Entry 8E7H (electron microscopy, 3.70 A resolution); this record covers chains C and E of the 5 polymer chains in the assembly.

# Chain C (and E)
Name: Transthyretin
Source organism: Homo sapiens
Notes: chain E of this document is another copy of the same molecule, construct and numbering; everything in this record applies to it too
UniProt: P02766 (TTHY_HUMAN); residues -19 to 127 here correspond to UniProt positions 1-147 (UniProt number = residue number + 20)
Sequence (147 residues; each row starts with the number of its first residue; numbers below 1 keep their minus sign (Met-19 is residue -19)):
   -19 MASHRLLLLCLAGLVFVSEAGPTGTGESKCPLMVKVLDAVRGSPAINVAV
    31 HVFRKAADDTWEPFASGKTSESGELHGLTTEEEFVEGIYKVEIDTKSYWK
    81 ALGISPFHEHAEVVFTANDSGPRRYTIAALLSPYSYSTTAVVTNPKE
Unresolved in the structure: -19 to 11, 36-57, 124-127
Curated features (UniProtKB/Swiss-Prot):
  - binding site (L-thyroxine): Lys15, Glu54, Ser117
  - modified residue: Cys10 (Sulfocysteine), Glu42 (4-carboxyglutamate), Ser52 (Phosphoserine)
  - glycosylation: Asn98 (N-linked (GlcNAc...) asparagine)

# Chain C / chain E interface
Pairs across the interface (207):
  Leu12(C) - Leu12(E)
  Leu12(C) - Met13(E)  hydrogen bond (backbone-backbone)
  Met13(C) - Met13(E)
  Met13(C) - Lys15(E)
  Val14(C) - Met13(E)  hydrogen bond (backbone-backbone)
  Val14(C) - Val14(E)
  Val14(C) - Lys15(E)  hydrogen bond (backbone-backbone)
  Lys15(C) - Lys15(E)
  Val16(C) - Lys15(E)  hydrogen bond (backbone-backbone)
  Val16(C) - Val16(E)
  Val16(C) - Leu17(E)  hydrogen bond (backbone-backbone)
  Leu17(C) - Leu17(E)  hydrogen bond (backbone-backbone)
  Leu17(C) - Asp18(E)  hydrogen bond (backbone-backbone)
  Asp18(C) - Asp18(E)  hydrogen bond (backbone-backbone)
  Asp18(C) - Ala19(E)  hydrogen bond (backbone-backbone)
  Ala19(C) - Ala19(E)
  Val20(C) - Ala19(E)  hydrogen bond (backbone-backbone)
  Val20(C) - Val20(E)
  Val20(C) - Arg21(E)  hydrogen bond (backbone-backbone)
  Arg21(C) - Arg21(E)
  Gly22(C) - Arg21(E)  hydrogen bond (backbone-backbone)
  Gly22(C) - Gly22(E)
  Gly22(C) - Ser23(E)
  Ser23(C) - Ser23(E)  hydrogen bond (side chain-backbone)
  Ser23(C) - Pro24(E)
  Ser23(C) - Ser115(E)  hydrogen bond (backbone-side chain)
  Ser23(C) - Tyr116(E)
  Pro24(C) - Pro24(E)
  Pro24(C) - Ala25(E)  hydrogen bond (backbone-backbone)
  Ala25(C) - Ala25(E)
  Ala25(C) - Pro113(E)
  Ile26(C) - Ala25(E)  hydrogen bond (backbone-backbone)
  Ile26(C) - Ile26(E)
  Ile26(C) - Asn27(E)  hydrogen bond (backbone-backbone)
  Ile26(C) - Pro113(E)
  Asn27(C) - Asn27(E)
  Asn27(C) - Leu111(E)  hydrogen bond (side chain-backbone)
  Asn27(C) - Pro113(E)
  Val28(C) - Asn27(E)  hydrogen bond (backbone-backbone)
  Val28(C) - Val28(E)
  Val28(C) - Ala29(E)  hydrogen bond (backbone-backbone)
  Ala29(C) - Ala29(E)
  Val30(C) - Val16(E)  hydrophobic
  Val30(C) - Ala29(E)  hydrogen bond (backbone-backbone)
  Val30(C) - Val30(E)
  Val30(C) - His31(E)  hydrogen bond (backbone-backbone)
  His31(C) - His31(E)
  Val32(C) - Leu12(E)  hydrophobic
  Val32(C) - Val14(E)  hydrophobic
  Val32(C) - His31(E)  hydrogen bond (backbone-backbone)
  Val32(C) - Val32(E)
  Val32(C) - Phe33(E)  hydrogen bond (backbone-backbone)
  Phe33(C) - Phe33(E)  hydrophobic
  Arg34(C) - Leu12(E)
  Arg34(C) - Phe33(E)  hydrogen bond (backbone-backbone)
  Arg34(C) - Arg34(E)
  Arg34(C) - Lys35(E)  hydrogen bond (backbone-backbone)
  Leu58(C) - Leu58(E)  hydrogen bond (backbone-backbone)
  Thr59(C) - Leu58(E)  hydrogen bond (backbone-backbone)
  Thr59(C) - Thr59(E)
  Thr59(C) - Thr60(E)  hydrogen bond (backbone-backbone)
  Thr60(C) - Thr60(E)
  Glu61(C) - Thr60(E)  hydrogen bond (backbone-backbone)
  Glu61(C) - Glu61(E)
  Glu61(C) - Glu62(E)  hydrogen bond (backbone-backbone)
  Glu62(C) - Glu62(E)
  Glu63(C) - Lys35(E)  salt bridge
  Glu63(C) - Glu62(E)  hydrogen bond (backbone-backbone)
  Glu63(C) - Glu63(E)  hydrogen bond (backbone-backbone)
  Phe64(C) - Glu63(E)  hydrogen bond (backbone-backbone)
  Phe64(C) - Phe64(E)
  Phe64(C) - Val65(E)  hydrogen bond (backbone-backbone)
  Val65(C) - His31(E)
  Val65(C) - Val65(E)
  Glu66(C) - Val65(E)  hydrogen bond (backbone-backbone)
  Glu66(C) - Glu66(E)
  Glu66(C) - Gly67(E)  hydrogen bond (backbone-backbone)
  Glu66(C) - Lys70(E)  salt bridge
  Gly67(C) - Gly67(E)
  Gly67(C) - Ile68(E)  hydrogen bond (backbone-backbone)
  Ile68(C) - Ile68(E)
  Tyr69(C) - Asn27(E)  hydrogen bond (side chain-backbone)
  Tyr69(C) - Val28(E)
  Tyr69(C) - Ala29(E)
  Tyr69(C) - Ile68(E)  hydrogen bond (backbone-backbone)
  Tyr69(C) - Tyr69(E)  hydrogen bond (backbone-backbone)
  Lys70(C) - Tyr69(E)  hydrogen bond (backbone-backbone)
  Lys70(C) - Lys70(E)
  Lys70(C) - Val71(E)  hydrogen bond (backbone-backbone)
  Val71(C) - Val71(E)
  Val71(C) - Leu110(E)  hydrophobic
  Glu72(C) - Val71(E)  hydrogen bond (backbone-backbone)
  Glu72(C) - Glu72(E)
  Glu72(C) - Ile73(E)  hydrogen bond (backbone-backbone)
  Ile73(C) - Ile73(E)
  Asp74(C) - Ile73(E)  hydrogen bond (backbone-backbone)
  Asp74(C) - Asp74(E)
  Thr75(C) - Asp74(E)
  Thr75(C) - Thr75(E)
  Thr75(C) - Lys76(E)  hydrogen bond (backbone-backbone)
  Lys76(C) - Lys76(E)
  Ser77(C) - Lys76(E)  hydrogen bond (backbone-backbone)
  Ser77(C) - Ser77(E)
  Ser77(C) - Tyr78(E)  hydrogen bond (backbone-backbone)
  Tyr78(C) - Tyr78(E)  hydrophobic
  Tyr78(C) - Trp79(E)  hydrogen bond (backbone-backbone)
  Tyr78(C) - Ala97(E)  hydrophobic
  Trp79(C) - Trp79(E)
  Trp79(C) - Phe95(E)
  Lys80(C) - Trp79(E)  hydrogen bond (backbone-backbone)
  Lys80(C) - Lys80(E)
  Lys80(C) - Ala81(E)  hydrogen bond (backbone-backbone)
  Ala81(C) - Ala81(E)  hydrogen bond (backbone-backbone)
  Ala81(C) - Leu82(E)
  Leu82(C) - Ala81(E)
  Leu82(C) - Leu82(E)  hydrogen bond (backbone-backbone)
  Leu82(C) - Gly83(E)  hydrogen bond (backbone-backbone)
  Gly83(C) - Gly83(E)
  Ile84(C) - Gly83(E)
  Ile84(C) - Ile84(E)  hydrogen bond (backbone-backbone)
  Ser85(C) - Ile84(E)  hydrogen bond (backbone-backbone)
  Ser85(C) - Ser85(E)
  Ser85(C) - Pro86(E)
  Ser85(C) - His88(E)  hydrogen bond
  Pro86(C) - Pro86(E)
  Phe87(C) - Pro86(E)  hydrogen bond (backbone-backbone)
  Phe87(C) - Phe87(E)  hydrogen bond (backbone-backbone)
  His88(C) - Phe87(E)
  His88(C) - His88(E)  hydrogen bond (backbone-backbone)
  Glu89(C) - His88(E)  hydrogen bond (backbone-backbone)
  Glu89(C) - Glu89(E)
  His90(C) - Glu89(E)  hydrogen bond (backbone-backbone)
  His90(C) - His90(E)
  His90(C) - Ala91(E)  hydrogen bond (backbone-backbone)
  Ala91(C) - Ala91(E)
  Glu92(C) - Ala91(E)  hydrogen bond (backbone-backbone)
  Glu92(C) - Glu92(E)
  Glu92(C) - Val93(E)  hydrogen bond (backbone-backbone)
  Val93(C) - Val93(E)
  Val94(C) - Val93(E)  hydrogen bond (backbone-backbone)
  Val94(C) - Val94(E)
  Val94(C) - Phe95(E)  hydrogen bond (backbone-backbone)
  Phe95(C) - Phe95(E)  hydrophobic
  Thr96(C) - Phe95(E)  hydrogen bond (backbone-backbone)
  Thr96(C) - Thr96(E)
  Thr96(C) - Ala97(E)  hydrogen bond (backbone-backbone)
  Ala97(C) - Ala97(E)
  Asn98(C) - Ala97(E)  hydrogen bond (backbone-backbone)
  Asn98(C) - Asn98(E)  hydrogen bond
  Asn98(C) - Asp99(E)  hydrogen bond (backbone-backbone)
  Asp99(C) - Asp99(E)
  Ser100(C) - Asp99(E)  hydrogen bond (backbone-backbone)
  Ser100(C) - Ser100(E)
  Gly101(C) - Ser100(E)
  Gly101(C) - Gly101(E)
  Pro102(C) - Gly101(E)
  Pro102(C) - Pro102(E)
  Pro102(C) - Arg103(E)  hydrogen bond (backbone-backbone)
  Arg103(C) - Lys76(E)
  Arg103(C) - Asp99(E)
  Arg103(C) - Arg103(E)
  Arg104(C) - Arg103(E)  hydrogen bond (backbone-backbone)
  Arg104(C) - Arg104(E)
  Arg104(C) - Tyr105(E)  hydrogen bond (backbone-backbone)
  Tyr105(C) - Asp74(E)
  Tyr105(C) - Tyr105(E)  hydrophobic
  Thr106(C) - Tyr105(E)  hydrogen bond (backbone-backbone)
  Thr106(C) - Thr106(E)
  Thr106(C) - Ile107(E)  hydrogen bond (backbone-backbone)
  Ile107(C) - Ile107(E)
  Ala108(C) - Ile107(E)  hydrogen bond (backbone-backbone)
  Ala108(C) - Ala108(E)
  Ala109(C) - Ala108(E)
  Ala109(C) - Ala109(E)
  Ala109(C) - Leu110(E)  hydrogen bond (backbone-backbone)
  Ala109(C) - Ser112(E)
  Leu110(C) - Leu110(E)  hydrophobic
  Leu110(C) - Ser112(E)
  Leu111(C) - Leu110(E)  hydrogen bond (backbone-backbone)
  Leu111(C) - Leu111(E)  hydrophobic
  Leu111(C) - Ser112(E)  hydrogen bond (backbone-side chain)
  Ser112(C) - Ser112(E)  hydrogen bond (backbone-side chain)
  Pro113(C) - Ser112(E)
  Pro113(C) - Pro113(E)
  Tyr114(C) - Ala109(E)
  Tyr114(C) - Pro113(E)  hydrogen bond (backbone-backbone)
  Tyr114(C) - Tyr114(E)
  Tyr114(C) - Ser115(E)  hydrogen bond (backbone-backbone)
  Tyr114(C) - Ser117(E)
  Tyr114(C) - Thr119(E)  hydrogen bond
  Ser115(C) - Ser115(E)
  Tyr116(C) - Ser115(E)  hydrogen bond (backbone-backbone)
  Tyr116(C) - Tyr116(E)  hydrogen bond (backbone-backbone)
  Ser117(C) - Tyr116(E)
  Ser117(C) - Ser117(E)  hydrogen bond (backbone-side chain)
  Ser117(C) - Thr118(E)  hydrogen bond (backbone-backbone)
  Thr118(C) - Thr118(E)
  Thr119(C) - Ala108(E)
  Thr119(C) - Thr118(E)  hydrogen bond (backbone-backbone)
  Thr119(C) - Thr119(E)
  Thr119(C) - Ala120(E)  hydrogen bond (backbone-backbone)
  Ala120(C) - Ala120(E)
  Val121(C) - Ala120(E)  hydrogen bond (backbone-backbone)
  Val121(C) - Val121(E)
  Val121(C) - Val122(E)  hydrogen bond (backbone-backbone)
  Val122(C) - Val122(E)
  Thr123(C) - Val122(E)
Other interface residues (no listed pair), chain C (90 interface residues in all): Lys35
Other interface residues (no listed pair), chain E (90 interface residues in all): Thr123

# In short
Chain C and chain E each contribute 90 residues to their interface; the contacts include 95 hydrogen bonds and
2 salt bridges. Polar pairs include Glu63(C)-Lys35(E), Glu66(C)-Lys70(E) and Ser23(C)-Ser23(E). Curated
annotation (UniProt) lists 3 L-thyroxine-binding residues on chain C.
Both chains are Transthyretin (Homo sapiens). Entry 8E7H (Cryo-EM structure of cardiac amyloid fibril from a
wild-type amyloidosis patient) was determined by electron microscopy (same publication as 8GBR, 8G9R and
8E7D).
